5GQR - chains B and C of the 3 polymer chains in the assembly; structure by X-ray diffraction, 3.50 A resolution.

Chain B:
Molecule: Leucine-rich repeat receptor-like protein kinase TDR
Organism: Arabidopsis thaliana
Notes: EC 2.7.11.1
Reference sequence: Q9FII5 (TDR_ARATH); residues 32-629 here = UniProt positions 32-629
Sequence (598 residues; row label = number of the first residue in the row):
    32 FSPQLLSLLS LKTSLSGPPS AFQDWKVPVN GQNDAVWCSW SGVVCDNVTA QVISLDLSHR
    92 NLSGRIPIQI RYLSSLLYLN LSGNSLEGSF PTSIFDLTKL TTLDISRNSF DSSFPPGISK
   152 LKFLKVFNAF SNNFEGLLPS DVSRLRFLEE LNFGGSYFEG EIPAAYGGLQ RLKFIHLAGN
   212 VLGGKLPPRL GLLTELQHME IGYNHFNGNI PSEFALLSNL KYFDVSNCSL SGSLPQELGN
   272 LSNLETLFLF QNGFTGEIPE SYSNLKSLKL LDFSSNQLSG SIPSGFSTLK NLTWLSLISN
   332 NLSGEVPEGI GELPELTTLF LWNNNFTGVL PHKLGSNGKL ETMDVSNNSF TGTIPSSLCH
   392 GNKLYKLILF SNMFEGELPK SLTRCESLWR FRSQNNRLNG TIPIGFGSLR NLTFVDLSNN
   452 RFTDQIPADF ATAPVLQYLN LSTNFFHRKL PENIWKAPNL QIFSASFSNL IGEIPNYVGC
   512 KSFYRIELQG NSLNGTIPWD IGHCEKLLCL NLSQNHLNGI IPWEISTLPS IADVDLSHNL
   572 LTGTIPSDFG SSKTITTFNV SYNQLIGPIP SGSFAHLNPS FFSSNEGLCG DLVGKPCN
Disordered / not traced: 60-64
Disulfides: Cys69-Cys76, Cys390-Cys416, Cys511-Cys535, Cys620-Cys628
Covalent attachments: N-acetylglucosamine (NAG) linked to Asn111, Asn322
Swiss-Prot annotation at these positions:
  - region (CLE peptide binding): Gly186 to Tyr188, Gly233 to Asn235, Asp303 to Asn307, Asp375 to Ser377, Arg421 to Arg423
  - site (CLE peptide binding): Gly210, Asp255, Trp353
  - glycosylation (N-linked (GlcNAc...) asparagine): Asn78, Asn92, Asn111, Asn258, Asn271, Asn322, Asn332, Asn356, Asn378, Asn430, Asn442, Asn471, Asn525, Asn542, Asn590
  - mutagenesis: Phe161 (F161A: Reduced interaction with CLE41 peptide), Ser162 (S162A: Reduced interaction with CLE41 peptide), Gly186 (G186A: Reduced interaction with CLE41 peptide leading to desorganized vascular tissues), Gly210 (G210A: Reduced interaction with CLE41 peptide leading to desorganized vascular tissues), Tyr234 (Y234A: Reduced interaction with CLE41 peptide leading to desorganized vascular tissues), Asp255 (D255E: Reduced interaction with CLE41 peptide), Phe281 (F281A: Reduced interaction with CLE41 peptide), Asp303 (D303R: Reduced interaction with CLE41 peptide leading to a cambium-defective phenotype and adjacent phloem and xylem cells; when associated with A-305), Ser305 (S305A: Reduced interaction with CLE41 peptide leading to a cambium-defective phenotype and adjacent phloem and xylem cells; when associated with R-303), Arg421 (R421A: Slightly reduced interaction with CLE41 peptide. Impaired interaction with CLE41 peptide leading to a cambium-defective phenotype and adjacent phloem and xylem cells; when associated with A-423), Arg423 (R423A: Reduced interaction with CLE41 peptide. Impaired interaction with CLE41 peptide leading to a cambium-defective phenotype and adjacent phloem and xylem cells; when associated with A-421)

Chain C:
Molecule: TDIF
Sequence (12 residues; each row starts with the number of its first residue):
    93 HEVPSGPNPI SN
Modified residues: Pro99 (4-hydroxyproline; HYP)

How chain B and chain C interact:
Pairs across the interface - 33 pairs, chain B then chain C:
  Arg138(B) - Glu94(C)  salt bridge
  Phe161(B) - Val95(C)  hydrophobic
  Ser162(B) - His93(C)  hydrogen bond (side chain-backbone)
  Gly186(B) - His93(C)
  Gly186(B) - Val95(C)
  Ser187(B) - His93(C)  hydrogen bond (backbone-side chain)
  Ala209(B) - Val95(C)
  Gly210(B) - His93(C)  hydrogen bond (backbone-side chain)
  Gly210(B) - Val95(C)
  Glu231(B) - Ser97(C)
  Tyr234(B) - Val95(C)  hydrophobic
  Tyr234(B) - Pro96(C)
  Tyr253(B) - Gly98(C)
  Phe279(B) - Gly98(C)
  Phe279(B) - Pro99(C)
  Phe281(B) - Gly98(C)
  Phe281(B) - Pro99(C)
  Phe281(B) - Asn100(C)
  Asp303(B) - Pro99(C)
  Asp303(B) - Asn100(C)  hydrogen bond (side chain-backbone)
  Ser305(B) - Asn100(C)  hydrogen bond
  Trp325(B) - Pro99(C)
  Trp325(B) - Asn100(C)
  Trp353(B) - Ile102(C)
  Trp353(B) - Ser103(C)
  Trp353(B) - Asn104(C)
  Asp375(B) - Asn104(C)  hydrogen bond
  Ser377(B) - Asn104(C)  hydrogen bond
  Lys397(B) - Ser103(C)
  Lys397(B) - Asn104(C)
  Phe401(B) - Asn104(C)
  Arg421(B) - Asn104(C)  hydrogen bond (side chain-backbone)
  Arg423(B) - Asn104(C)  hydrogen bond (side chain-backbone)
Interface residues without a listed pair, chain B (30 interface residues in all): Asn163, Tyr188, Asn211, Asp255, Gln282, Ile329, Phe351, Ile399

Overview:
The interface between chain B and chain C involves 30 residues on one side and 11 on the other, with 9
hydrogen bonds and 1 salt bridge. Polar contacts include Arg138(B)-Glu94(C), Ser162(B)-His93(C) and
Ser187(B)-His93(C). N-acetylglucosamine is covalently linked to Asn111(B) and Asn322(B).
Chain B is Leucine-rich repeat receptor-like protein kinase TDR (Arabidopsis thaliana) and chain C is TDIF;
the structure, Crystal structure of PXY-CLE41-SERK2, was determined by X-ray diffraction.
